PDB entry 4QXJ | X-ray diffraction, 2.80 A resolution | chains J and X of the 28 polymer chains in the assembly

Chain J (and X):
Molecule: Proteasome subunit beta type-4
From: Saccharomyces cerevisiae
Notes: EC 3.4.25.1; chain X of this document is another copy of the same molecule, construct and numbering; everything in this record applies to it too
UniProt: P22141 (PSB4_YEAST); residue numbers follow UniProt; this construct covers 1-198
Amino-acid sequence (198 residues; row label = number of the first residue in the row):
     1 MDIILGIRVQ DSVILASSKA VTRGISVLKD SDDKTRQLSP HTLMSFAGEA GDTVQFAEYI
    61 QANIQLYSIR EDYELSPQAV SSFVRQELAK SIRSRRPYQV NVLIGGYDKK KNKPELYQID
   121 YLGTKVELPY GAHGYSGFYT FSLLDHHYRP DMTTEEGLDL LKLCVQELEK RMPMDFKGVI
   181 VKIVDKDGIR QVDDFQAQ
Unresolved in the structure: 196-198
UniProt features mapped onto this chain:
  - modified residue: Met-1 (N-acetylmethionine), Ser-76 (Phosphoserine)

How chain J and chain X interact:
Residue-residue contacts (41):
  Thr-22(J) with Pro-173(X)
  Gly-24(J) with Pro-173(X)
  Ile-25(J) with Tyr-135(X), hydrophobic; Phe-138(X), hydrophobic; Tyr-139(X), hydrogen bond (backbone-side chain); Arg-171(X); Pro-173(X), hydrophobic
  Ser-26(J) with Tyr-139(X), hydrogen bond; Arg-171(X)
  Val-27(J) with Lys-170(X); Arg-171(X), hydrogen bond (backbone-side chain); Met-172(X)
  Leu-28(J) with Arg-171(X)
  Asp-30(J) with Lys-170(X), salt bridge
  Tyr-135(J) with Ile-25(X), hydrophobic
  Tyr-139(J) with Ile-25(X), hydrogen bond (side chain-backbone); Ser-26(X), hydrogen bond
  Glu-169(J) with Asp-175(X); Lys-177(X), hydrogen bond (backbone-side chain)
  Lys-170(J) with Val-27(X); Asp-30(X), salt bridge; Lys-177(X), hydrogen bond (backbone-side chain)
  Arg-171(J) with Ile-25(X); Ser-26(X); Val-27(X), hydrogen bond (side chain-backbone); Leu-28(X)
  Met-172(J) with Val-27(X)
  Pro-173(J) with Thr-22(X); Gly-24(X); Ile-25(X), hydrophobic; Met-174(X); Asp-175(X), hydrogen bond (backbone-backbone)
  Met-174(J) with Pro-173(X); Met-174(X), hydrophobic; Asp-175(X)
  Asp-175(J) with Glu-169(X); Pro-173(X), hydrogen bond (backbone-backbone); Met-174(X); Asp-175(X)
  Lys-177(J) with Glu-169(X), hydrogen bond (side chain-backbone); Lys-170(X), hydrogen bond (side chain-backbone)
Interface residues without a listed pair, chain J (18 interface residues in all): Phe-138

In short:
The chain J/chain X interface involves 18 residues from each chain; the contacts include 12 hydrogen bonds and
2 salt bridges. Among the polar pairs are Asp-30(J)/Lys-170(X), Ile-25(J)/Tyr-139(X) and Ser-26(J)/Tyr-139(X).
Chain J and chain X are both Proteasome subunit beta type-4 (Saccharomyces cerevisiae); the structure, yCP
beta5-M45A mutant in complex with the epoxyketone inhibitor ONX 0914, was determined by X-ray diffraction
(same publication as 4QUX, 4QUY, 4QV0, 4QV1, 4QV3, 4QV4 and 42 further entries).
